7XKE - chains B and G of the 5 polymer chains in the assembly; structure by electron microscopy, 2.90 A resolution.

[Chain B]
Name: Guanine nucleotide-binding protein G(I)/G(S)/G(T) subunit beta-1
From: Homo sapiens
UniProtKB: P62873 (GBB1_HUMAN); residues 2-340 here = UniProt positions 2-340
Chain sequence (358 residues; numbered -17 to 340; the number before each row is that of its first residue; numbers below 1 keep their minus sign (Met-17 is residue -17)):
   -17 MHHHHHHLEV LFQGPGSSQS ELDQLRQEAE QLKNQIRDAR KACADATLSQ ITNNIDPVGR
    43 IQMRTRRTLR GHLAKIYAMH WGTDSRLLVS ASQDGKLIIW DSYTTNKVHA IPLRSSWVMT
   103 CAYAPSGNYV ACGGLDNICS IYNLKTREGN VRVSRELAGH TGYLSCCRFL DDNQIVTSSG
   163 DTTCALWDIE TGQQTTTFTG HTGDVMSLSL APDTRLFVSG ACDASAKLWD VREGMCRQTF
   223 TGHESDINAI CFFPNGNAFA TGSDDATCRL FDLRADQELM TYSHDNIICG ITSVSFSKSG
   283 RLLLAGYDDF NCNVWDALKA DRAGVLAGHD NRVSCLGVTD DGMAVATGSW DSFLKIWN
Unresolved in the structure: -17 to 3
Construct notes: initiating methionine (-17); expression tag (-16 to 1)

[Chain G]
Name: Guanine nucleotide-binding protein G(I)/G(S)/G(O) subunit gamma-2
From: Homo sapiens
UniProtKB: P59768 (GBG2_HUMAN); residues 5-62 here = UniProt positions 5-62
Chain sequence (58 residues; row label = number of the first residue in the row):
     5 NTASIAQARK LVEQLKMEAN IDRIKVSKAA ADLMAYCEAH AKEDPLLTPV PASENPFR
Unresolved in the structure: 5-7

[Interface between chain B and chain G]
Residue-residue contacts (81):
  Leu4(B) with Ile9(G)
  Leu7(B) with Ala12(G), hydrophobic; Val16(G), hydrophobic
  Glu10(B) with Val16(G)
  Ala11(B) with Leu15(G), hydrophobic
  Leu14(B) with Leu19(G); Lys20(G)
  Lys15(B) with Leu19(G)
  Gln17(B) with Ala23(G)
  Ile18(B) with Leu19(G), hydrophobic; Ala23(G), hydrophobic
  Ala21(B) with Arg27(G)
  Cys25(B) with Arg27(G), hydrogen bond (side chain-backbone); Ile28(G), hydrogen bond (side chain-backbone); Lys29(G); Val30(G), hydrogen bond (backbone-backbone)
  Ala26(B) with Val30(G), hydrophobic
  Asp27(B) with Lys29(G), salt bridge; Val30(G); Ser31(G)
  Ala28(B) with Val30(G)
  Leu30(B) with Ala34(G), hydrophobic
  Ile33(B) with Ala34(G), hydrophobic; Met38(G), hydrophobic
  Thr34(B) with Met38(G)
  Ile37(B) with Met38(G), hydrophobic
  Val40(B) with Leu51(G), hydrophobic
  Ile43(B) with Leu51(G)
  Arg48(B) with Phe61(G); Arg62(G)
  Arg49(B) with Pro60(G); Phe61(G), hydrogen bond (side chain-backbone); Arg62(G)
  Ser84(B) with Phe61(G)
  Tyr85(B) with Pro60(G), hydrophobic; Phe61(G), hydrophobic
  Met217(B) with Gln18(G); Met21(G)
  Cys218(B) with Gln18(G); Met21(G)
  Arg219(B) with Met21(G); Glu22(G)
  Gln220(B) with Glu22(G); Ile25(G)
  Thr221(B) with Glu22(G), hydrogen bond (backbone-side chain)
  Phe235(B) with Leu37(G), hydrophobic; Tyr40(G), hydrophobic; Cys41(G), hydrophobic
  Pro236(B) with Tyr40(G)
  Asn237(B) with Tyr40(G)
  Asp254(B) with Ala33(G)
  Arg256(B) with Arg27(G); Ile28(G), hydrogen bond (backbone-backbone); Lys32(G); Asp36(G), salt bridge
  Ala257(B) with Arg27(G); Ile28(G)
  Asp258(B) with Ile25(G); Arg27(G), salt bridge
  Leu261(B) with Val30(G), hydrophobic
  Ser279(B) with Asp48(G), hydrogen bond
  Lys280(B) with Glu47(G), salt bridge; Asp48(G), hydrogen bond (backbone-side chain)
  Ser281(B) with Tyr40(G); Cys41(G), hydrogen bond (backbone-side chain); His44(G); Asp48(G), hydrogen bond; Leu51(G)
  Gly282(B) with Cys41(G)
  Arg283(B) with Cys41(G); Leu51(G)
  Leu300(B) with Cys41(G), hydrophobic
  Asp323(B) with Pro49(G)
  Gly324(B) with Pro49(G); Leu50(G)
  Met325(B) with Pro49(G), hydrophobic; Leu50(G); Pro60(G)
  Ala326(B) with Phe61(G), hydrophobic
  Asn340(B) with Leu50(G); Asn59(G), hydrogen bond
Interface residues without a listed pair, chain B (56 interface residues in all): Arg22, Ala24, Met45, Trp63, Lys209, Ala240, Gln259, Leu284, Ile338
Interface residues without a listed pair, chain G (40 interface residues in all): Ser8, Arg13, Asp26, Ala45, Val54, Glu58

[Summary]
The interface between chain B and chain G involves 56 residues on one side and 40 on the other; the contacts
include 11 hydrogen bonds and 4 salt bridges. Among the polar pairs are Asp27(B)-Lys29(G), Arg256(B)-Asp36(G)
and Asp258(B)-Arg27(G).
Here chain B is Guanine nucleotide-binding protein G(I)/G(S)/G(T) subunit beta-1 and chain G is Guanine
nucleotide-binding protein G(I)/G(S)/G(O) subunit gamma-2, both from Homo sapiens. Entry 7XKE (Cryo-EM
structure of DHEA-ADGRG2-FL-Gs complex) was determined by electron microscopy together with 7XKD and 7XKF from
the same study.
